PDB entry 1RAI | X-ray diffraction, 2.50 A resolution | chains B and D of the 4 polymer chains in the assembly

Chain B (and D):
Protein: Aspartate carbamoyltransferase regulatory chain
Organism: Escherichia coli
Notes: chain D of this document is another copy of the same molecule, construct and numbering; everything in this record applies to it too
UniProt: P0A7F3 (PYRI_ECOLI); numbering as in UniProt (aligned over 1-153)
Amino-acid sequence (153 residues; row label = number of the first residue in the row):
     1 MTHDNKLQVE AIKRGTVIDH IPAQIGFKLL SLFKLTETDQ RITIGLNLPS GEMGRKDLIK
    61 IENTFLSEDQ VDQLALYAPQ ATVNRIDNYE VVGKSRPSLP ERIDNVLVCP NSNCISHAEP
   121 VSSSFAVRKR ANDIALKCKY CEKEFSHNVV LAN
Bound ions: Zn2+: Cys109, Cys114, Cys138, Cys141
Small-molecule neighbours: CTP (cytidine-5'-triphosphate): Val9, Glu10, Ala11, Ile12, Val17, Asp19, His20, Leu58, Lys60, Thr82, Asn84, Ile86, Tyr89, Glu90, Val91, Lys94
UniProt features mapped onto this chain:
  - binding site (Zn(2+)): Cys109, Cys114, Cys138, Cys141

How chain B and chain D interact:
Contacting residue pairs - 48 pairs, chain B then chain D:
  Asp4(B) - Gln8(D)
  Asp4(B) - Val9(D)
  Asn5(B) - Gln8(D)  hydrogen bond (backbone-backbone)
  Asn5(B) - Glu10(D)
  Lys6(B) - Glu10(D)  hydrogen bond (backbone-side chain)
  Lys6(B) - Ala11(D)
  Lys6(B) - Ile12(D)
  Lys6(B) - Arg41(D)
  Lys6(B) - Glu62(D)  salt bridge
  Leu7(B) - Arg41(D)
  Val9(B) - Glu10(D)
  Gln24(B) - Thr36(D)
  Gln24(B) - Thr38(D)  hydrogen bond (side chain-backbone)
  Phe27(B) - Phe27(D)  hydrophobic
  Phe27(B) - Leu30(D)  hydrophobic
  Phe27(B) - Ser31(D)
  Phe27(B) - Thr36(D)
  Leu30(B) - Phe27(D)  hydrophobic
  Ser31(B) - Phe27(D)
  Thr36(B) - Gln24(D)
  Thr36(B) - Phe27(D)
  Thr36(B) - Leu46(D)
  Thr38(B) - Gln24(D)
  Thr38(B) - Asn47(D)  hydrogen bond (backbone-side chain)
  Asp39(B) - Asn47(D)
  Asp39(B) - Arg55(D)  salt bridge
  Gln40(B) - Leu46(D)
  Gln40(B) - Asn47(D)  hydrogen bond (backbone-side chain)
  Arg41(B) - Leu46(D)
  Arg41(B) - Asn47(D)
  Arg41(B) - Leu48(D)
  Arg41(B) - Pro49(D)
  Ile42(B) - Gly45(D)
  Ile42(B) - Leu46(D)  hydrogen bond (backbone-backbone)
  Thr43(B) - Ile44(D)
  Ile44(B) - Thr43(D)
  Ile44(B) - Ile44(D)  hydrogen bond (backbone-backbone)
  Gly45(B) - Ile42(D)
  Leu46(B) - Thr36(D)
  Leu46(B) - Arg41(D)
  Leu46(B) - Ile42(D)  hydrogen bond (backbone-backbone)
  Asn47(B) - Thr38(D)  hydrogen bond (side chain-backbone)
  Asn47(B) - Asp39(D)  hydrogen bond (side chain-backbone)
  Asn47(B) - Gln40(D)  hydrogen bond (side chain-backbone)
  Asn47(B) - Arg41(D)
  Leu48(B) - Arg41(D)
  Pro49(B) - Arg41(D)
  Arg55(B) - Asp39(D)  salt bridge
Also at the interface, not in a pair above, chain B (25 interface residues in all): His3, Glu37
Also at the interface, not in a pair above, chain D (25 interface residues in all): Glu37

Overview:
Chain B and chain D each contribute 25 residues to their interface; the contacts include 11 hydrogen bonds and
3 salt bridges. Polar contacts include Lys6(B)-Glu62(D), Asp39(B)-Arg55(D) and Lys6(B)-Glu10(D). Ligands of
chain B: CTP. From UniProt: 4 Zn2+-binding residues on chain B.
Both chains are Aspartate carbamoyltransferase regulatory chain (Escherichia coli). Entry 1RAI (Crystal
structure of ctp-ligated T state aspartate transcarbamoylase at 2.5 angstroms resolution: implications for
atcase mutants ...) was determined by X-ray diffraction together with 1RAA, 1RAB, 1RAC, 1RAD, 1RAE, 1RAF, 1RAG
and 1RAH from the same study.
